Entry 6EU3 (electron microscopy, 3.30 A resolution); this record covers chains O and Q of the 17 polymer chains in the assembly.

Chain O:
Name: DNA-directed RNA polymerase III subunit RPC3
From: Saccharomyces cerevisiae (strain ATCC 204508 / S288c)
UniProt: P32349 (RPC3_YEAST); residues 1-654 here = UniProt positions 1-654
Sequence (654 residues; each row starts with the number of its first residue):
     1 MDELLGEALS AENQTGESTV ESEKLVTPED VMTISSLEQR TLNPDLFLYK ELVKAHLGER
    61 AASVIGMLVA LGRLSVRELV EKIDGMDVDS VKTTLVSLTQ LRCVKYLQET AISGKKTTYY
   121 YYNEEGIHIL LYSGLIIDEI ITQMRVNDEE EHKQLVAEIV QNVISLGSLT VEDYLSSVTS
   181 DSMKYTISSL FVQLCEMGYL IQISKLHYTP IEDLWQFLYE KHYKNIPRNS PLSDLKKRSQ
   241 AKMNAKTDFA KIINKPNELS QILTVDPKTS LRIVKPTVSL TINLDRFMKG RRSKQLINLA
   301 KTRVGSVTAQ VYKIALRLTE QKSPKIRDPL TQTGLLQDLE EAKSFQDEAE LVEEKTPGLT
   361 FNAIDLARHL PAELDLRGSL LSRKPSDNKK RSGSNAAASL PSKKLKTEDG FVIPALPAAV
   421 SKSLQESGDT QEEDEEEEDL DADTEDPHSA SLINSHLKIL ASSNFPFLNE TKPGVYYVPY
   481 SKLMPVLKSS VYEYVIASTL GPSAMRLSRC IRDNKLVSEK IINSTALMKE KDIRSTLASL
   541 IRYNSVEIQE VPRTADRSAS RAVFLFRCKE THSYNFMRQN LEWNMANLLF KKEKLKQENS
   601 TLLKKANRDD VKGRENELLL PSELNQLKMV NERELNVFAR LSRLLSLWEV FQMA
Unresolved in the structure: 1-30, 371-449, 611-618
Swiss-Prot annotation at these positions:
  - region: Leu581 to Leu602 (Leucine-zipper)
  - modified residue: Thr27 (Phosphothreonine), Ser392 (Phosphoserine), Ser394 (Phosphoserine)

Chain Q:
Name: DNA-directed RNA polymerase III subunit RPC7
From: Saccharomyces cerevisiae (strain ATCC 204508 / S288c)
UniProt: P17890 (RPC7_YEAST); numbering as in UniProt (aligned over 1-251)
Sequence (251 residues; numbered 1 to 251; the number before each row is that of its first residue):
     1 MSSYRGGSRG GGSNYMSNLP FGLGYGDVGK NHITEFPSIP LPINGPITNK ERSLAVKYIN
    61 FGKTVKDGPF YTGSMSLIID QQENSKSGKR KPNIILDEDD TNDGIERYSD KYLKKRKIGI
   121 SIDDHPYNLN LFPNELYNVM GINKKKLLAI SKFNNADDVF TGTGLQDENI GLSMLAKLKE
   181 LAEDVDDAST GDGAAKGSKT GEGEDDDLAD DDFEEDEDEE DDDDYNAEKY FNNGDDDDYG
   241 DEEDPNEEAA F
Unresolved in the structure: 1-34, 75-251
Swiss-Prot annotation at these positions:
  - modified residue: Ser189 (Phosphoserine)

Chain O / chain Q interface:
Residue-residue contacts - 44 pairs, chain O then chain Q:
  Ile34(O) - Glu35(Q)
  Ser35(O) - Glu35(Q)
  His56(O) - Val65(Q)
  His56(O) - Tyr71(Q)
  Leu57(O) - Tyr71(Q)
  Leu57(O) - Thr72(Q)  hydrogen bond (backbone-side chain)
  Gly58(O) - Tyr71(Q)  hydrogen bond (backbone-backbone)
  Gly58(O) - Thr72(Q)
  Glu59(O) - Thr72(Q)  hydrogen bond (backbone-backbone)
  Glu59(O) - Ser74(Q)
  Arg60(O) - Thr72(Q)  hydrogen bond (backbone-backbone)
  Arg60(O) - Gly73(Q)
  Arg60(O) - Ser74(Q)  hydrogen bond (side chain-backbone)
  Thr94(O) - Thr72(Q)
  Ser97(O) - Phe70(Q)
  Ser97(O) - Thr72(Q)
  Gln100(O) - Phe70(Q)
  Leu101(O) - Phe70(Q)  hydrophobic
  Tyr132(O) - Tyr58(Q)
  Ser133(O) - Phe61(Q)
  Gly134(O) - Tyr58(Q)
  Leu135(O) - Tyr58(Q)
  Ile137(O) - Lys57(Q)  hydrogen bond (backbone-side chain)
  Asp138(O) - Leu54(Q)
  Asp138(O) - Lys57(Q)
  Ile164(O) - Phe61(Q)  hydrophobic
  Ser165(O) - Phe61(Q)
  Ser498(O) - Leu41(Q)
  Ser498(O) - Ile43(Q)
  Thr499(O) - Pro40(Q)
  Thr499(O) - Leu41(Q)
  Thr499(O) - Pro42(Q)
  Glu634(O) - Ile59(Q)
  Leu635(O) - Ala55(Q)  hydrophobic
  Phe638(O) - Ala55(Q)  hydrophobic
  Phe638(O) - Tyr58(Q)  hydrophobic
  Phe638(O) - Ile59(Q)  hydrophobic
  Ala639(O) - Asn49(Q)
  Arg640(O) - Gly45(Q)
  Arg640(O) - Pro46(Q)
  Ser642(O) - Tyr58(Q)
  Arg643(O) - Asn44(Q)
  Arg643(O) - Pro46(Q)
  Leu645(O) - Tyr58(Q)
Also at the interface, not in a pair above, chain O (33 interface residues in all): Ala55, Ala61, Gln161, Leu166
Also at the interface, not in a pair above, chain Q (24 interface residues in all): Asn60, Lys66, Pro69

Summary:
Chain O and chain Q form an interface of 33 and 24 residues respectively; the contacts include 6 hydrogen
bonds. Polar contacts include Leu57(O)-Thr72(Q), Arg60(O)-Ser74(Q) and Ile137(O)-Lys57(Q).
Chain O is DNA-directed RNA polymerase III subunit RPC3 and chain Q is DNA-directed RNA polymerase III subunit
RPC7, both from Saccharomyces cerevisiae (strain ATCC 204508 / S288c); the structure, Apo RNA Polymerase III -
closed conformation (cPOL3), was determined by electron microscopy (same publication as 6EU0, 6EU1 and 6EU2).
